Entry 5I34 (X-ray diffraction, 1.53 A resolution); this record covers chains A and B.

# Chain A (and B)
Name: Adenylosuccinate synthetase
Source organism: Cryptococcus neoformans var. grubii serotype A (strain H99 / ATCC 208821 / CBS 10515 / FGSC 9487)
Notes: EC 6.3.4.4; chain B of this document is another copy of the same molecule, construct and numbering; everything in this record applies to it too
UniProtKB: J9VI09 (J9VI09_CRYNH); residues 1-430 here = UniProt positions 1-430
Amino-acid sequence (441 residues; each row starts with the number of its first residue; numbers below 1 keep their minus sign (Arg-10 is residue -10)):
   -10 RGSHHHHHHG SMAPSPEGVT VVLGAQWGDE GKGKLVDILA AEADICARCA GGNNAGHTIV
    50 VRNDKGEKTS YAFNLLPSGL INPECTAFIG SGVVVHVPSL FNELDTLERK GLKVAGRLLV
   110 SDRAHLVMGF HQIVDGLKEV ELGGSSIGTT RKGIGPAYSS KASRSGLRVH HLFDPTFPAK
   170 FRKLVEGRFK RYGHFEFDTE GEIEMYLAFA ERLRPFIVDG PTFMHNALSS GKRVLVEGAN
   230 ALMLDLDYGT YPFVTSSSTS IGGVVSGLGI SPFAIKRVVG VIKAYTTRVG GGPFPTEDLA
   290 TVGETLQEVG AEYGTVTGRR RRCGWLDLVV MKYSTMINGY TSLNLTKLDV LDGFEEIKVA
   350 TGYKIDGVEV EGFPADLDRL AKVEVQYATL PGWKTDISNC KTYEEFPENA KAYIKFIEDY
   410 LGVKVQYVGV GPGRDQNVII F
Unresolved in the structure: -10 to 1 (chain B: -10 to 3, 47-60)
Differences from the reference sequence: expression tag (-10 to 0)
Residues lining bound ligands:
  - GDP (guanosine-5'-diphosphate): Asp18, Glu19, Gly20, Lys21, Gly22, Lys23, Gly45, His46, Thr335, Lys336, Asp338, Val339, Gly418, Val419, Gly420, Pro421
  - inosinic acid (IMP): Trp16, Gly17, Asp18, Asn43, Ile136, Gly137, Thr138, Thr139, Arg140, Ile143, Gly144, Asn229, Leu233, Val243, Thr244, Val278, Gly279, Arg308

# Interface between chain A and chain B
Residue-residue contacts - 124 pairs, chain A then chain B:
  Ser80(A) - Asp236(B)
  Ser80(A) - Tyr237(B)
  Asp111(A) - Ala364(B)
  Arg112(A) - Asp236(B)
  Arg112(A) - Tyr237(B)
  Arg112(A) - Tyr322(B)  hydrogen bond
  Arg112(A) - Phe362(B)  hydrogen bond (side chain-backbone)
  Arg112(A) - Pro363(B)
  Arg112(A) - Ala364(B)
  His114(A) - Tyr240(B)
  Ile136(A) - Arg153(B)
  Thr138(A) - Arg153(B)
  Gly144(A) - Arg153(B)
  Tyr147(A) - Ala151(B)
  Ser148(A) - Ser148(B)  hydrogen bond
  Ser148(A) - Ala151(B)
  Ser148(A) - Ser152(B)  hydrogen bond
  Lys150(A) - Leu235(B)
  Lys150(A) - Asp236(B)  salt bridge
  Lys150(A) - Tyr240(B)
  Ala151(A) - Tyr147(B)
  Ala151(A) - Ser148(B)
  Ala151(A) - Ser245(B)  hydrogen bond (backbone-side chain)
  Ser152(A) - Ser148(B)  hydrogen bond
  Arg153(A) - Ile136(B)
  Arg153(A) - Thr138(B)
  Arg153(A) - Gly144(B)
  Arg153(A) - Tyr240(B)  hydrogen bond (backbone-side chain)
  Arg153(A) - Pro241(B)
  Arg153(A) - Val243(B)  hydrogen bond (side chain-backbone)
  Arg153(A) - Thr244(B)
  Arg153(A) - Ser245(B)  hydrogen bond
  Ser154(A) - Tyr240(B)
  Gly155(A) - Tyr240(B)  hydrogen bond (backbone-side chain)
  Arg157(A) - Asp236(B)  hydrogen bond (side chain-backbone)
  Arg157(A) - Tyr240(B)
  Arg157(A) - Ala364(B)
  His159(A) - Ala364(B)
  Asp163(A) - Asp367(B)
  Gly176(A) - Arg180(B)
  Arg177(A) - Arg180(B)
  Lys179(A) - Lys179(B)
  Lys179(A) - Arg180(B)
  Arg180(A) - Gly176(B)
  Arg180(A) - Arg177(B)
  Arg180(A) - Lys179(B)
  Asp208(A) - Phe362(B)
  Pro210(A) - Tyr237(B)  hydrophobic
  Pro210(A) - Met325(B)
  Pro210(A) - Ile326(B)  hydrophobic
  Thr211(A) - Met325(B)
  His214(A) - Met325(B)
  Leu235(A) - Lys150(B)
  Leu235(A) - Arg153(B)
  Asp236(A) - Ser80(B)
  Asp236(A) - Arg112(B)
  Asp236(A) - Lys150(B)  salt bridge
  Asp236(A) - Arg157(B)  hydrogen bond (backbone-side chain)
  Tyr237(A) - Ser80(B)
  Tyr237(A) - Arg112(B)
  Tyr237(A) - Pro210(B)  hydrophobic
  Tyr237(A) - Ser255(B)  hydrogen bond (side chain-backbone)
  Tyr237(A) - Gly256(B)  hydrogen bond (side chain-backbone)
  Tyr237(A) - Leu257(B)
  Tyr237(A) - Gly258(B)  hydrogen bond (side chain-backbone)
  Tyr240(A) - His114(B)
  Tyr240(A) - Arg153(B)  hydrogen bond (side chain-backbone)
  Tyr240(A) - Ser154(B)
  Tyr240(A) - Gly155(B)  hydrogen bond (side chain-backbone)
  Tyr240(A) - Arg157(B)
  Pro241(A) - Arg153(B)
  Val243(A) - Arg153(B)  hydrogen bond (backbone-side chain)
  Thr244(A) - Arg153(B)
  Ser245(A) - Ala151(B)  hydrogen bond (side chain-backbone)
  Ser245(A) - Arg153(B)  hydrogen bond
  Ser247(A) - Ser255(B)
  Ile250(A) - Val254(B)  hydrophobic
  Ile250(A) - Pro261(B)
  Gly251(A) - Gly251(B)
  Gly251(A) - Val254(B)
  Gly251(A) - Ser255(B)
  Gly252(A) - Ser255(B)
  Val254(A) - Ile250(B)  hydrophobic
  Val254(A) - Gly251(B)
  Ser255(A) - Tyr237(B)  hydrogen bond (backbone-side chain)
  Ser255(A) - Ser247(B)
  Ser255(A) - Gly251(B)
  Ser255(A) - Gly252(B)
  Gly256(A) - Tyr237(B)  hydrogen bond (backbone-side chain)
  Leu257(A) - Tyr237(B)
  Gly258(A) - Tyr237(B)  hydrogen bond (backbone-side chain)
  Gly258(A) - Ile326(B)
  Ile259(A) - Ile250(B)
  Ile259(A) - Ile326(B)
  Pro261(A) - Ile250(B)
  Pro261(A) - Pro261(B)  hydrophobic
  Phe262(A) - Ile264(B)
  Phe262(A) - Lys265(B)
  Phe262(A) - Thr330(B)
  Ile264(A) - Pro261(B)  hydrophobic
  Ile264(A) - Phe262(B)
  Lys265(A) - Phe262(B)
  Tyr322(A) - Arg112(B)  hydrogen bond
  Tyr322(A) - Pro210(B)  hydrophobic
  Met325(A) - Pro210(B)  hydrophobic
  Met325(A) - Thr211(B)
  Met325(A) - His214(B)
  Met325(A) - Gly258(B)
  Ile326(A) - Pro210(B)  hydrophobic
  Ile326(A) - Gly258(B)
  Ile326(A) - Ile259(B)
  Gly328(A) - Phe262(B)
  Thr330(A) - Phe262(B)
  Glu360(A) - Asn215(B)
  Gly361(A) - Thr211(B)
  Phe362(A) - Arg112(B)  hydrogen bond (backbone-side chain)
  Phe362(A) - Asp208(B)
  Pro363(A) - Arg112(B)
  Ala364(A) - Asp111(B)
  Ala364(A) - Arg112(B)
  Ala364(A) - Arg157(B)
  Ala364(A) - His159(B)
  Asp365(A) - His159(B)
  Asp367(A) - Asp163(B)
Interface residues without a listed pair, chain A (64 interface residues in all): Gly81, Ser149, His160, Ser260
Interface residues without a listed pair, chain B (66 interface residues in all): Gly81, Lys127, Glu130, Ser149, His160, Ser260, Gly328, Gly361, Asp365

# Summary
64 residues of chain A and 66 residues of chain B are in contact; the contacts include 25 hydrogen bonds and 2
salt bridges. Among the polar pairs are Lys150(A)-Asp236(B), Arg112(A)-Tyr322(B) and Arg112(A)-Phe362(B).
Ligands of chain A: GDP and inosinic acid.
Chain A and chain B are both Adenylosuccinate synthetase (Cryptococcus neoformans var. grubii serotype A
(strain H99 / ATCC 208821 / CBS 10515 / FGSC 9487)); the structure, Adenylosuccinate synthetase from
Cryptococcus neoformans complexed with GDP and IMP, was determined by X-ray diffraction (same publication as
5I33).
